4Q66 - chains A and C of the 6 polymer chains in the assembly; structure by X-ray diffraction, 3.35 A resolution.

# Chain A
Molecule: Chs5p
Source organism: Saccharomyces cerevisiae R008
UniProtKB: W7PD87 (W7PD87_YEASX); numbering as in UniProt (aligned over 2-364)
Amino-acid sequence (368 residues; row label = number of the first residue in the row; numbers below 1 keep their minus sign (Met-3 is residue -3)):
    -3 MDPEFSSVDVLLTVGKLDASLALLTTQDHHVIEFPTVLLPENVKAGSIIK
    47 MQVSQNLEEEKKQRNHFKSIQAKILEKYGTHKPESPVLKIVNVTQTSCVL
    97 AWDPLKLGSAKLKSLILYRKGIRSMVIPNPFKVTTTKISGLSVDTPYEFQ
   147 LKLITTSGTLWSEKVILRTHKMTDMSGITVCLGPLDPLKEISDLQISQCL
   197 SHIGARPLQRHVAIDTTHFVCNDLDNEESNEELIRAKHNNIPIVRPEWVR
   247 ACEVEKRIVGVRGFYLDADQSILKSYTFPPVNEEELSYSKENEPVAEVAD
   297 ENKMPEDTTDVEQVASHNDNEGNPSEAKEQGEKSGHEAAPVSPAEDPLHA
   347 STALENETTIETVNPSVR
Disordered / not traced: -3 to 1, 178-203, 217-228, 239-240, 243, 256-258, 268-272, 277-364
Differences from the reference sequence: initiating methionine (-3); expression tag (-2 to 1)
From the paper describing this entry:
  - mutagenesis - T92Y: unchanged localization
  - mutagenesis - T92Y: abolished localization to deleting all four ChAPs

# Chain C
Molecule: ADP-ribosylation factor 1
Source organism: Saccharomyces cerevisiae
Notes: fragment: delta N-17 Arf1
UniProtKB: P11076 (ARF1_YEAST); numbering as in UniProt (aligned over 18-181)
Amino-acid sequence (175 residues; row label = number of the first residue in the row):
     7 MTENLYFQGSGMRILMVGLDGAGKTTVLYKLKLGEVITTIPTIGFNVETV
    57 QYKNISFTVWDVGGLDRIRSLWRHYYRNTEGVIFVVDSNDRSRIGEAREV
   107 MQRMLNEDELRNAAWLVFANKQDLPEAMSAAEITEKLGLHSIRNRPWFIQ
   157 ATCATSGEGLYEGLEWLSNSLKNST
Disordered / not traced: 7-19, 57-61, 86, 109-110, 118-122, 145-152, 175-181
Differences from the reference sequence: expression tag (7-17); engineered mutation Leu71 (Gln in P11076)
Metal / ion sites: Mg2+: Thr48 (together with GMP-PNP)
Residues lining bound ligands: GMP-PNP (GNP; phosphoaminophosphonic acid-guanylate ester): Leu25, Asp26, Gly27, Ala28, Gly29, Lys30, Thr31, Thr32, Thr45, Ile46, Pro47, Thr48, Val68, Gly69, Gly70, Leu71, Asn126, Lys127, Asp129, Leu130, Cys159, Ala160, Thr161
Curated features (UniProtKB/Swiss-Prot):
  - binding site (GTP): Leu25 to Thr32, Thr48, Gly70, Asn126 to Asp129, Ala160, Thr161
  - cross-link: Lys127 (Glycyl lysine isopeptide (Lys-Gly) (interchain with G-Cter in ubiquitin))
From the paper describing this entry:
  - mutagenesis - S98Y: unchanged binding to Chs5p (chain A)
  - mutagenesis - N95Y: unchanged binding to Gga1 VHS-GAT domain
  - mutagenesis - N95Y: decreased localization to GFP-Chs5
  - mutagenesis - N95Y: decreased growth in response to rich media

# Interface between chain A and chain C
Residue-residue contacts (18; chain A residue first):
  Thr92(A) with Asn95(C), hydrogen bond
  Arg119(A) with Arg73(C), hydrogen bond (backbone-side chain)
  Lys133(A) with Ser98(C), hydrogen bond
  Ser135(A) with Asp96(C); Ser98(C); Arg99(C)
  Met168(A) with Pro131(C), hydrophobic
  His214(A) with Glu132(C), salt bridge
  Asn235(A) with Lys142(C)
  Asn236(A) with Arg97(C), hydrogen bond (backbone-side chain); Ile100(C); Lys142(C), hydrogen bond
  Pro238(A) with Arg97(C)
  Ile254(A) with Pro131(C); Glu132(C)
  Val255(A) with Pro131(C)
  Tyr261(A) with Arg97(C), hydrogen bond; Glu138(C), hydrogen bond
Interface residues without a listed pair, chain A (14 interface residues in all): Gly136, Ile237
Interface residues without a listed pair, chain C (12 interface residues in all): Met134
Interface features reported in the paper:
  - hot spots on chain A (mutagenesis) - T92Y: decreased binding to ADP-ribosylation factor 1 (chain C)
  - hot spots on chain C (mutagenesis) - N95Y: abolished binding to Chs5p (chain A)

# Overview
Chain A and chain C form an interface of 14 and 12 residues respectively; the contacts include 7 hydrogen
bonds and 1 salt bridge. Polar pairs include His214(A)-Glu132(C), Thr92(A)-Asn95(C) and Arg119(A)-Arg73(C).
Chain C binds GMP-PNP. From the paper: T92Y of chain A abolishes localization to deleting all four ChAPs; N95Y
of chain C reduces localization to GFP-Chs5.
Chain A is Chs5p (Saccharomyces cerevisiae R008) and chain C is ADP-ribosylation factor 1 (Saccharomyces
cerevisiae); the structure, Structure of Exomer bound to Arf1, was determined by X-ray diffraction.
